Entry 5Y34 (X-ray diffraction, 1.32 A resolution); this record covers chains A and C of the 4 polymer chains in the assembly.

# Chain A (and C)
Name: Hydrogenase
Source organism: Hydrogenovibrio marinus
Notes: EC 1.12.5.1; chain C of this document is another copy of the same molecule, construct and numbering; everything in this record applies to it too
Reference sequence: F2Z6J6 (F2Z6J6_HYDMR); numbering as in UniProt (aligned over 1-596)
Sequence (596 residues; each row starts with the number of its first residue):
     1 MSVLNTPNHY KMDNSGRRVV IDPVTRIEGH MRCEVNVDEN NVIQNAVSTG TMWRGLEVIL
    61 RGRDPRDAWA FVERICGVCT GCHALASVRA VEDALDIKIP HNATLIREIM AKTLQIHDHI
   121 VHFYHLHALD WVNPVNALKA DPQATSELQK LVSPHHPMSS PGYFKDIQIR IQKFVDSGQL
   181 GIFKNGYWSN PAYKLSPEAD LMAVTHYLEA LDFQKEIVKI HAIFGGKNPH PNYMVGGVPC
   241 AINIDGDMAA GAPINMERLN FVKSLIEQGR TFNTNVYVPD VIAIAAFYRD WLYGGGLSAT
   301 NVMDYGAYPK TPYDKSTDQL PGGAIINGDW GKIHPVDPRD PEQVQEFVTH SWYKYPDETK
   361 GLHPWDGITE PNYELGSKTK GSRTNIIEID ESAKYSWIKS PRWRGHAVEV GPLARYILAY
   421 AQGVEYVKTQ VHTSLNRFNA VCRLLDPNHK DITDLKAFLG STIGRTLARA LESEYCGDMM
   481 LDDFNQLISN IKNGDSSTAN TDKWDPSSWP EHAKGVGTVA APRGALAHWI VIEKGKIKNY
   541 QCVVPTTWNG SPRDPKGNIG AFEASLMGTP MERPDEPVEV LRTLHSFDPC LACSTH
Unresolved in the structure: 1
Metal / ion sites: Mg2+: Glu57, Cys542; nickel (III) ion: Cys76, Cys79, Cys590, Cys593 (together with oxygen atom); carbonmonoxide-(dicyano) iron Fe: Cys79, Cys593 (together with oxygen atom)
Residues lining bound ligands:
  - nickel (iii) ion / oxygen atom: Cys76, Val78, Cys79, Arg523, Cys590, Cys593
  - carbonmonoxide-(dicyano) iron (FCO): Cys79, Cys82, His83, Ala521, Pro522, Arg523, Leu526, Val544, Pro545, Thr546, Cys590, Cys593

# Chain A / chain C interface
Pairs across the interface (25; chain A residue first):
  Lys150(A) - Pro161(C)
  Pro154(A) - Ser160(C)  hydrogen bond (backbone-side chain)
  Pro154(A) - Gly162(C)
  His155(A) - Asp166(C)  salt bridge
  His156(A) - Ser160(C)  hydrogen bond (backbone-side chain)
  Pro157(A) - Pro157(C)
  Pro157(A) - Met158(C)  hydrophobic
  Pro157(A) - Ser159(C)  hydrogen bond (backbone-backbone)
  Pro157(A) - Ser160(C)  hydrogen bond (backbone-side chain)
  Pro157(A) - Tyr163(C)  hydrophobic
  Met158(A) - Pro157(C)
  Met158(A) - Met158(C)  hydrophobic
  Met158(A) - Ser160(C)
  Ser159(A) - Pro157(C)  hydrogen bond (backbone-backbone)
  Ser159(A) - Ser159(C)
  Ser159(A) - Ser160(C)  hydrogen bond
  Ser160(A) - Pro154(C)  hydrogen bond (side chain-backbone)
  Ser160(A) - His156(C)  hydrogen bond (side chain-backbone)
  Ser160(A) - Pro157(C)  hydrogen bond (side chain-backbone)
  Ser160(A) - Met158(C)
  Ser160(A) - Ser159(C)  hydrogen bond
  Pro161(A) - Lys150(C)
  Gly162(A) - Pro154(C)
  Tyr163(A) - Pro157(C)  hydrophobic
  Asp166(A) - His155(C)  salt bridge
Also at the interface, not in a pair above, chain A (13 interface residues in all): Gln143
Also at the interface, not in a pair above, chain C (13 interface residues in all): Gln143

# Summary
The chain A/chain C interface involves 13 residues from each chain; the contacts include 10 hydrogen bonds and
2 salt bridges. Polar pairs include His155(A)-Asp166(C), Pro154(A)-Ser160(C) and His156(A)-Ser160(C). Bound to
chain A: nickel (iii) ion / oxygen atom and carbonmonoxide-(dicyano) iron.
Chain A and chain C are both Hydrogenase (Hydrogenovibrio marinus); the structure, Membrane-bound respiratory
[NiFe]-hydrogenase from Hydrogenovibrio marinus in a ferricyanide-oxidized condition, was determined by X-ray
diffraction together with 3AYX and 3AYZ from the same study.
